Entry 7KTK (X-ray diffraction, 1.42 A resolution); this record covers chains A and T of the 4 polymer chains in the assembly.

# Chain A
Name: DNA-directed DNA/RNA polymerase mu
Organism: Homo sapiens
Notes: EC 2.7.7.7
Reference sequence: Q9NP87 (DPOLM_HUMAN); residue numbers follow UniProt; this construct covers 132-397, 410-494
Chain sequence (356 residues; row label = number of the first residue in the row; note: 12 numbers in that range are skipped by the numbering (no residue carries them; nothing is unmodelled there)):
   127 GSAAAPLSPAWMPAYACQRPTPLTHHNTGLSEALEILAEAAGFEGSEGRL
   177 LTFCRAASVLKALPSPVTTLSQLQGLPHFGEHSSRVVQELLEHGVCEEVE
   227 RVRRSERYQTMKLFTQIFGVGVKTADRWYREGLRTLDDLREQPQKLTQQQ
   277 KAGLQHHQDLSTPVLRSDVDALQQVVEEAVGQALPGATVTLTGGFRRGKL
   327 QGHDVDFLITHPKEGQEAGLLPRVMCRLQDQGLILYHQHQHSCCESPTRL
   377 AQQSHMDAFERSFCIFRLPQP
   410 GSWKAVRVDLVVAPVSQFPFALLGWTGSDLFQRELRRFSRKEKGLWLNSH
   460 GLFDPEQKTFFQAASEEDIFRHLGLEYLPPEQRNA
Not modelled in the structure: 127-136, 366-382
Sequence notes: expression tag (127-131); conflict Gly410 (Pro in Q9NP87); engineered mutation Asp438 (Lys in Q9NP87)
Ion coordination: Na+: Thr241, Ile243, Val246 (shared with 1 residue of chain P); Mg2+ site 1: Asp330, Asp332, Asp418 (together with 8-oxo-2'-deoxyguanosine-5'-triphosphate); Mg2+ site 2: Asp330, Asp332 (together with 8-oxo-2'-deoxyguanosine-5'-triphosphate)
Ligand contacts: 8-oxo-2'-deoxyguanosine-5'-triphosphate (8DG): Gly319, Gly320, Arg323, Lys325, Gln327, Gly328, His329, Asp330, Asp332, Asp418, Gly433, Trp434, Thr435, Gly436, Ser437, Asp438, Gln441, Arg445
Curated features (UniProtKB/Swiss-Prot):
  - region: Arg323 to Asp332 (Involved in ssDNA binding)
  - binding site (Mg(2+)): Asp330, Asp332, Asp418
  - site: Gly433 (Responsible for the low discrimination between dNTP and rNTP)
What the authors report for this chain:
  - mutagenesis - K438D: abolished catalytic activity on Mg2+
  - mutagenesis - R445A: increased catalytic activity on dGTP misinsertion
  - mutagenesis - Q441A: unchanged catalytic activity on 8-oxodGTP

# Chain T
Molecule: 9-nt DNA strand
Sequence (9 nucleotides; each row starts with the number of its first residue):
     1 CGGCCTACG

# Chain A / chain T interface
Contacting residue pairs - 23 pairs, chain A then chain T:
  Gly174(A) - DC4(T)  base contact
  Leu177(A) - DC4(T)  phosphate contact
  Leu177(A) - DC5(T)  phosphate contact
  Gln364(A) - DG9(T)  phosphate contact
  His365(A) - DG9(T)  phosphate contact
  Phe385(A) - DG9(T)  phosphate contact
  Glu386(A) - DC8(T)  sugar contact
  Glu386(A) - DG9(T)  hydrogen bond to the phosphate
  Arg387(A) - DA7(T)  hydrogen bond to the base
  Arg387(A) - DC8(T)  hydrogen bond to the sugar
  Arg387(A) - DG9(T)  hydrogen bond to the phosphate
  Arg442(A) - DC5(T)  salt bridge to the phosphate
  Arg445(A) - DC5(T)  hydrogen bond to the base
  Arg445(A) - DT6(T)  sugar contact
  Arg446(A) - DC5(T)  sugar contact
  Arg449(A) - DT6(T)  salt bridge to the phosphate
  Lys450(A) - DG3(T)  hydrogen bond to the phosphate
  Lys450(A) - DC4(T)  salt bridge to the phosphate
  Leu456(A) - DT6(T)  sugar contact
  Asn457(A) - DT6(T)  phosphate contact
  Asn457(A) - DA7(T)  hydrogen bond to the phosphate
  His459(A) - DA7(T)  phosphate contact
  His459(A) - DC8(T)  phosphate contact
Also at the interface, not in a pair above, chain A (17 interface residues in all): Arg181, Phe389

# Overview
17 residues of chain A and 7 residues of chain T are in contact; the contacts include 7 hydrogen bonds and 3
salt bridges. Polar pairs include Arg387(A)-DA7(T), Arg445(A)-DC5(T) and Arg387(A)-DC8(T). The paper reports
that K438D of chain A abolishes catalytic activity on Mg2+; R445A of chain A increases catalytic activity on
dGTP misinsertion.
Here chain A is DNA-directed DNA/RNA polymerase mu (Homo sapiens) and chain T is a 9-nt DNA strand. Entry 7KTK
(DNA Polymerase Mu (K438D), 8-oxodGTP:Ct Ground State Ternary Complex, 50 mM Mg2+ (90min)) was determined by
X-ray diffraction, deposited together with 7KSS, 7KST, 7KSU, 7KSV, 7KSW, 7KSX and 25 further entries.
